PDB entry 5F99 | X-ray diffraction, 2.63 A resolution | chains C and I of the 10 polymer chains in the assembly

Chain C:
Molecule: Histone H2A type 1
Organism: Xenopus laevis
UniProt: P06897 (H2A1_XENLA); residues 1-129 here correspond to UniProt positions 2-130 (UniProt number = residue number + 1)
Sequence (129 residues; row label = number of the first residue in the row):
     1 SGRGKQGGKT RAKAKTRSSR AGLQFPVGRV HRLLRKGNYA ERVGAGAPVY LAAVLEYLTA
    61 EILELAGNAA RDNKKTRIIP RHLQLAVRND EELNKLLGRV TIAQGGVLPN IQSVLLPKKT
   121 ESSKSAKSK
Unresolved in the structure: 1-10, 122-129
Differences from the reference sequence: conflict Arg99 (Gly100 in P06897), Ser123 (Ala124 in P06897)
UniProt features mapped onto this chain:
  - modified residue: Ser1 (N-acetylserine), Lys5 (N6-(2-hydroxyisobutyryl)lysine), Lys9 (N6-(2-hydroxyisobutyryl)lysine), Lys36 (N6-(2-hydroxyisobutyryl)lysine), Lys74 (N6-(2-hydroxyisobutyryl)lysine), Lys75 (N6-(2-hydroxyisobutyryl)lysine), Lys95 (N6-(2-hydroxyisobutyryl)lysine), Gln104 (N5-methylglutamine), Lys118 (N6-(2-hydroxyisobutyryl)lysine)
  - cross-link (Glycyl lysine isopeptide (Lys-Gly)): Lys13 (interchain with G-Cter in ubiquitin), Lys15 (interchain with G-Cter in ubiquitin), Lys119 (interchain with G-Cter in ubiquitin)

Chain I:
Molecule: 147-nt DNA strand
Organism: Mouse mammary tumor virus
Sequence (147 nucleotides; numbered -73 to 73; the number before each row is that of its first residue; numbers below 1 keep their minus sign (DA-73 is residue -73)):
   -73 ATCTGCAACA GTCCTAACAT TCACCTCTTG TGTGTTTGTG TCTGTTCGCC ATCCCGTCTC
   -13 CGCTCGTCAC TTATCCTTCA CTTTCCAGAG GGTCCCCCCG CAGACCCCGG CGACCCTCAG
    47 GTCGGCCGAC TGCGGCACAG TTTTGAT

Interface between chain C and chain I:
Residue-residue contacts (17):
  Arg11(C) with DG-42(I), hydrogen bond to the sugar; DT-41(I), hydrogen bond to the phosphate
  Ala12(C) with DG-42(I), hydrogen bond to the phosphate; DT-41(I), hydrogen bond to the phosphate
  Lys13(C) with DG-42(I), sugar contact
  Ala14(C) with DG-42(I), phosphate contact
  Lys15(C) with DT-43(I), phosphate contact; DG-42(I), hydrogen bond to the phosphate
  Thr16(C) with DT-43(I), phosphate contact
  Arg17(C) with DT-43(I), salt bridge to the phosphate
  Arg20(C) with DG-42(I), salt bridge to the phosphate
  Gly28(C) with DG-44(I), sugar contact; DT-43(I), phosphate contact
  Arg29(C) with DG-44(I), phosphate contact
  Arg32(C) with DG-44(I), salt bridge to the phosphate
  Arg42(C) with DT-35(I), sugar contact
  Arg77(C) with DA-55(I), hydrogen bond to the phosphate
Other interface residues (no listed pair), chain I (8 interface residues in all): DT-54, DT-45

In short:
Chain C and chain I form an interface of 13 and 8 residues respectively; the contacts include 6 hydrogen bonds
and 3 salt bridges. Among the polar pairs are Arg11(C)-DG-42(I), Arg11(C)-DT-41(I) and Ala12(C)-DG-42(I).
Chain C is Histone H2A type 1 (Xenopus laevis) and chain I is a 147-nt DNA strand (Mouse mammary tumor virus);
the structure, X-ray Structure of the MMTV-A Nucleosome Core Particle, was determined by X-ray diffraction.
